Entry 5A5S (X-ray diffraction, 1.36 A resolution); this record covers chain A.

== Chain A ==
Protein: Bromodomain-containing protein 4
Source organism: Homo sapiens
Notes: fragment: n-terminal bromodomain
Reference sequence: O60885 (BRD4_HUMAN); residues 44-168 here = UniProt positions 44-168
Chain sequence (127 residues; row label = number of the first residue in the row):
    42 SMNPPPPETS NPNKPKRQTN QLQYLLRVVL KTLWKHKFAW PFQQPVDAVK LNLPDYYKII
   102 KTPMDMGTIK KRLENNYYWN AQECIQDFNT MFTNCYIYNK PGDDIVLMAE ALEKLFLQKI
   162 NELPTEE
Differences from the reference sequence: expression tag (42-43); conflict Lys78 (Gln in O60885)
Ligand contacts: NP8 (5-(5-methoxypyridin-3-yl)-3-methyl-8-[(piperidin-4-yl)amino]-1,2-dihydro-1,7-naphthyridin-2-one): Trp81, Pro82, Phe83, Gln85, Val87, Leu92, Leu94, Tyr97, Cys136, Tyr139, Asn140, Asp144, Ile146
Swiss-Prot annotation at these positions:
  - site: Asn140 (Acetylated histone binding)
  - cross-link: Lys99 (Glycyl lysine isopeptide (Lys-Gly) (interchain with G-Cter in SUMO2))

== Overview ==
Bound to chain A: compound NP8.
Chain A is Bromodomain-containing protein 4 (Homo sapiens); the structure, NN-TERMINAL BROMODOMAIN OF HUMAN
BRD4 WITH 5-5-methoxypyridin-3-yl-3- methyl-8-piperidin-4-ylamino-1,2-dihydro-1,7-naphthyridin-2-one, was
determined by X-ray diffraction, deposited together with 5A5N, 5A5O, 5A5P, 5A5Q and 5A5R.
